Entry 8Z3K (electron microscopy, 3.19 A resolution); this record covers chains A and B of the 8 polymer chains in the assembly.

# Chain A (and B)
Protein: Adenosine deaminase domain-containing protein
Source organism: Limisphaera ngatamarikiensis
Notes: chain B of this document is another copy of the same molecule, construct and numbering; everything in this record applies to it too
Reference sequence: A0A6M1RED6 (A0A6M1RED6_9BACT); residue numbers follow UniProt; this construct covers 1-629
Chain sequence (635 residues; numbered 1 to 635; the number before each row is that of its first residue):
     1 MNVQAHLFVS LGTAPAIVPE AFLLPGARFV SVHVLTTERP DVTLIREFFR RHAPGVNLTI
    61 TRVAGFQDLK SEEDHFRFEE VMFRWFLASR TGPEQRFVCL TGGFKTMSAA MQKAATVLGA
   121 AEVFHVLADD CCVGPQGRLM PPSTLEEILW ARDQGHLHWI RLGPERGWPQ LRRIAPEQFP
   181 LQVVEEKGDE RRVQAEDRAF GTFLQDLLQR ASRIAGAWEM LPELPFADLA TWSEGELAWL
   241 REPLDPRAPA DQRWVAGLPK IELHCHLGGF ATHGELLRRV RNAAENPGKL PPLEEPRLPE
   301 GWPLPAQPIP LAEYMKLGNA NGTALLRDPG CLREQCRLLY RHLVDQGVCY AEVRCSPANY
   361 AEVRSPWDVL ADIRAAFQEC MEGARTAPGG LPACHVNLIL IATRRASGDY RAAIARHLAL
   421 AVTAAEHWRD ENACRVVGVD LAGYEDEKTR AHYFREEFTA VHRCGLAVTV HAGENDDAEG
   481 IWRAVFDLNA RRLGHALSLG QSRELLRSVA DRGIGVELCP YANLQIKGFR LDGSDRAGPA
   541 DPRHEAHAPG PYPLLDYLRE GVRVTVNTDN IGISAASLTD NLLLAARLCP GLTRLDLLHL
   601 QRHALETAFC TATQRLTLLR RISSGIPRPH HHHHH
Disordered / not traced: 1, 534-548, 630-635 (chain B: 1, 535-547, 630-635)
Construct notes: expression tag (630-635)

# Chain A / chain B interface
Pairs across the interface (81; chain A residue first):
  Leu69(A) - Leu127(B)
  Leu69(A) - Ile160(B)
  Lys70(A) - His158(B)
  Lys70(A) - Ile160(B)
  Ser71(A) - Ile160(B)
  Glu72(A) - Ile160(B)
  Glu72(A) - Arg161(B)
  His75(A) - Leu162(B)
  Gly102(A) - Lys105(B)
  Gly103(A) - Lys105(B)
  Lys105(A) - Leu100(B)
  Lys105(A) - Gly102(B)
  Lys105(A) - Gly103(B)  hydrogen bond (side chain-backbone)
  Lys105(A) - Phe104(B)  hydrogen bond (side chain-backbone)
  Lys105(A) - Ser108(B)
  Thr106(A) - Leu100(B)
  Thr106(A) - His125(B)
  Thr106(A) - Ile160(B)
  Ser108(A) - Lys105(B)
  Ala109(A) - Ala109(B)  hydrophobic
  Ala109(A) - Gln112(B)
  Ala110(A) - Gln112(B)
  Gln112(A) - Ala109(B)
  His125(A) - Lys105(B)
  Leu127(A) - Leu69(B)
  His158(A) - Lys70(B)
  Ile160(A) - Leu69(B)  hydrophobic
  Ile160(A) - Ser71(B)
  Ile160(A) - Glu72(B)
  Ile160(A) - His75(B)
  Arg161(A) - Glu72(B)
  Leu162(A) - His75(B)
  Leu162(A) - Phe76(B)
  Arg166(A) - Glu234(B)  salt bridge
  Trp168(A) - Trp168(B)  hydrophobic
  Trp168(A) - Leu208(B)  hydrophobic
  Trp168(A) - Ala211(B)
  Trp168(A) - Ser212(B)
  Pro169(A) - Ser212(B)
  Pro169(A) - Gly216(B)
  Pro169(A) - Glu234(B)
  Arg210(A) - Trp218(B)
  Ala211(A) - Trp168(B)
  Ser212(A) - Trp168(B)
  Ser212(A) - Pro169(B)
  Ile214(A) - Trp218(B)  hydrophobic
  Ala215(A) - Gln170(B)
  Gly216(A) - Pro169(B)
  Gly216(A) - Gln170(B)
  Trp218(A) - Ile214(B)
  Trp218(A) - Ala227(B)
  Trp218(A) - Asp228(B)
  Trp218(A) - Thr231(B)
  Glu219(A) - Arg620(B)  hydrogen bond (backbone-side chain)
  Met220(A) - Arg620(B)
  Pro222(A) - Leu616(B)  hydrophobic
  Pro222(A) - Arg620(B)
  Glu223(A) - Arg620(B)  salt bridge
  Ala227(A) - Trp218(B)
  Glu234(A) - Pro169(B)
  His462(A) - Phe486(B)
  Arg463(A) - Trp482(B)
  Arg463(A) - Glu504(B)
  Glu479(A) - Arg463(B)  salt bridge
  Trp482(A) - His462(B)
  Trp482(A) - Arg463(B)
  Phe486(A) - His462(B)
  Phe486(A) - Asn489(B)  hydrogen bond (backbone-side chain)
  Asp487(A) - Arg455(B)  salt bridge
  Asn489(A) - Phe486(B)
  Asn489(A) - Asn489(B)  hydrogen bond
  Asn489(A) - Arg512(B)  hydrogen bond (backbone-side chain)
  Arg491(A) - Asp511(B)
  Arg491(A) - Arg512(B)
  Glu504(A) - Arg463(B)
  Glu504(A) - Cys464(B)
  Asp511(A) - Arg491(B)
  Arg512(A) - His462(B)
  Arg512(A) - Asn489(B)  hydrogen bond (side chain-backbone)
  Arg512(A) - Arg491(B)
  Arg620(A) - Pro222(B)
Also at the interface, not in a pair above, chain A (60 interface residues in all): Phe76, Glu79, Leu100, Thr101, Lys113, Arg172, Gln205, Leu208, Ala230, Thr459, Cys464, Gly465, Leu616
Also at the interface, not in a pair above, chain B (60 interface residues in all): Thr101, Thr106, Arg166, Arg172, Gln209, Arg210, Ala215, Glu219, Leu221, Thr459, Ala490, Ser508, Leu619

# Summary
Chain A and chain B each contribute 60 residues to their interface; the contacts include 7 hydrogen bonds and
4 salt bridges. Polar pairs include Arg166(A)-Glu234(B), Glu223(A)-Arg620(B) and Glu479(A)-Arg463(B).
Chain A and chain B are both Adenosine deaminase domain-containing protein (Limisphaera ngatamarikiensis); the
structure, The structure of type III CRISPR-associated deaminase in complex 2cA6-2ATP, was determined by
electron microscopy, deposited together with 8Z3P, 8Z3R and 8Z40.
